PDB entry 4AA2 | X-ray diffraction, 1.99 A resolution | chains A and P

[Chain A]
Molecule: Angiotensin-converting enzyme
Organism: Drosophila melanogaster
Notes: EC 3.4.15.1
Reference sequence: Q10714 (ACE_DROME); residues 17-614 here = UniProt positions 17-614
Sequence (598 residues; each row starts with the number of its first residue):
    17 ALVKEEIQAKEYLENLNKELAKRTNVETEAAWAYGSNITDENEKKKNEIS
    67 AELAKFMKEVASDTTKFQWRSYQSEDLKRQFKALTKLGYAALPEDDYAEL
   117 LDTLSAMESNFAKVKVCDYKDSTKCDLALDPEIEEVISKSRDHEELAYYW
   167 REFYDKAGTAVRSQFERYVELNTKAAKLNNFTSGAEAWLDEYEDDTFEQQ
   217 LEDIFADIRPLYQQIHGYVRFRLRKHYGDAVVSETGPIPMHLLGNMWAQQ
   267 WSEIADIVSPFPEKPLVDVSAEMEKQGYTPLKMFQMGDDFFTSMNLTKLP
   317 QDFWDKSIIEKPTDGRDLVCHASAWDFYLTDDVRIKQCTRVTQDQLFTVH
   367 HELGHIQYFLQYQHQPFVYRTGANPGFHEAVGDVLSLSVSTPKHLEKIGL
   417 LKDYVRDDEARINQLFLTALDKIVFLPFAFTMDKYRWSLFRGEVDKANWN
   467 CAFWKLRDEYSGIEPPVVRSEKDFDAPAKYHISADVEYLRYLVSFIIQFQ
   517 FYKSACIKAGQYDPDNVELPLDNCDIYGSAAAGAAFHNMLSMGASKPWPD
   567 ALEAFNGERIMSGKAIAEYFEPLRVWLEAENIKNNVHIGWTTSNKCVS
UniProt features mapped onto this chain:
  - active site: Glu-368 (Proton acceptor), His-497 (Proton donor)
  - binding site (Zn(2+)): His-367, His-371, Glu-395
  - glycosylation (N-linked (GlcNAc...) asparagine): Asn-53, Asn-196, Asn-311
Disulfide bonds: Cys-133/Cys-141, Cys-336/Cys-354, Cys-467/Cys-612, Cys-522/Cys-540
Glycans and other covalent adducts: N-acetylglucosamine (NAG) linked to Asn-196
Bound ions: Zn2+: His-367, His-371, Glu-395 (shared with Ile-9(P) of chain P)
Ligand contacts: N-acetylglucosamine (NAG; 2-acetamido-2-deoxy-beta-D-glucopyranose): Asn-53, Thr-55, Glu-57, Asn-58, Asp-330, Arg-332
From the paper describing this entry:
  - catalytic residues: Glu-368 (proposed by the authors, not directly observed)

[Chain P]
Molecule: Bradykinin-potentiating peptide B
Reference sequence: P01021 (BNP_GLOBL); residues 1-11 here correspond to UniProt positions 85-95 (UniProt number = residue number + 84)
Sequence (11 residues; row label = number of the first residue in the row):
     1 EGLPPRPKIPP
Disordered / not traced: 1-5
Construct notes: conflict Glu-1 (Gln85 in P01021)
UniProt features mapped onto this chain:
  - region: Pro-5 to Pro-11 (Angiotensin-converting enzyme active site binding)
  - site: Gly-2 (Angiotensin-converting enzyme active site binding)
Bound ions: Zn2+: Ile-9 (shared with His-367(A), His-371(A), Glu-395(A) of chain A)

[Interface between chain A and chain P]
Contacting residue pairs (35; chain A residue first):
  Gln-265(A) with Pro-11(P), hydrogen bond (side chain-backbone)
  His-337(A) with Ile-9(P); Pro-10(P), hydrogen bond (side chain-backbone); Pro-11(P)
  Ala-338(A) with Ile-9(P); Pro-10(P)
  Ser-339(A) with Pro-7(P); Lys-8(P); Ile-9(P)
  Ala-340(A) with Pro-7(P); Lys-8(P), hydrogen bond (backbone-backbone)
  Trp-341(A) with Pro-7(P)
  Thr-364(A) with Pro-10(P)
  His-367(A) with Ile-9(P); Pro-10(P); Pro-11(P)
  Glu-368(A) with Lys-8(P); Ile-9(P); Pro-10(P)
  His-371(A) with Lys-8(P)
  Phe-375(A) with Lys-8(P)
  His-394(A) with Lys-8(P)
  Glu-395(A) with Ile-9(P)
  Phe-441(A) with Pro-11(P), hydrophobic
  Lys-495(A) with Pro-11(P), hydrogen bond (side chain-backbone)
  Tyr-496(A) with Ile-9(P), hydrophobic
  His-497(A) with Ile-9(P); Pro-10(P), hydrogen bond (side chain-backbone); Pro-11(P)
  Asp-501(A) with Arg-6(P), salt bridge
  Val-502(A) with Ile-9(P), hydrophobic
  Tyr-504(A) with Pro-11(P), hydrogen bond (side chain-backbone)
  Tyr-507(A) with Ile-9(P), hydrogen bond (side chain-backbone); Pro-10(P), hydrogen bond (side chain-backbone); Pro-11(P)
Interface residues without a listed pair, chain A (24 interface residues in all): Gln-266, Ala-500, Arg-506
From the paper, about this interface:
  - interface residues, chain A: Gln-265(A), His-337(A), Ala-340(A), Trp-341(A), Phe-441(A), Lys-495(A), His-497(A), Asp-501(A), Tyr-504(A), Tyr-507(A)

[In short]
24 residues of chain A and 6 residues of chain P are in contact; the contacts include 8 hydrogen bonds and 1
salt bridge. Polar pairs include Asp-501(A)/Arg-6(P), Gln-265(A)/Pro-11(P) and His-337(A)/Pro-10(P). Ligands
of chain A: N-acetylglucosamine. N-acetylglucosamine is covalently linked to Asn-196(A). The paper reports the
catalytic residue Glu-368(A); interface residues Gln-265(A), His-337(A) and Ala-340(A) among others.
Here chain A is Angiotensin-converting enzyme (Drosophila melanogaster) and chain P is Bradykinin-potentiating
peptide B. Entry 4AA2 (Crystal structure of ANCE in complex with bradykinin potentiating peptide b) was
determined by X-ray diffraction, deposited together with 4AA1, 4ASQ and 4ASR.
